8YFG - chains B and F of the 6 polymer chains in the assembly; structure by electron microscopy, 4.50 A resolution (low resolution: residue-level contacts below are approximate; hydrogen-bond / salt-bridge calls are withheld).

== Chain B ==
Protein: Piezo-type mechanosensitive ion channel component 1
Source organism: Homo sapiens
UniProtKB: Q92508 (PIEZ1_HUMAN); the construct has insertions or renumbered stretches relative to UniProt, so the offset changes along the chain: 1-712 = UniProt 1-712; 767-857 = UniProt 789-879; 880-2521 = UniProt 880-2521
Amino-acid sequence (2521 residues; numbered 1 to 2521 plus 76 insertion-coded residues; 76 numbers in that range are skipped by the numbering (no residue carries them; nothing is unmodelled there); the number before each row is that of its first residue; a row labelled like 712A-712Z holds insertion residues (712A, then the next letters in order)):
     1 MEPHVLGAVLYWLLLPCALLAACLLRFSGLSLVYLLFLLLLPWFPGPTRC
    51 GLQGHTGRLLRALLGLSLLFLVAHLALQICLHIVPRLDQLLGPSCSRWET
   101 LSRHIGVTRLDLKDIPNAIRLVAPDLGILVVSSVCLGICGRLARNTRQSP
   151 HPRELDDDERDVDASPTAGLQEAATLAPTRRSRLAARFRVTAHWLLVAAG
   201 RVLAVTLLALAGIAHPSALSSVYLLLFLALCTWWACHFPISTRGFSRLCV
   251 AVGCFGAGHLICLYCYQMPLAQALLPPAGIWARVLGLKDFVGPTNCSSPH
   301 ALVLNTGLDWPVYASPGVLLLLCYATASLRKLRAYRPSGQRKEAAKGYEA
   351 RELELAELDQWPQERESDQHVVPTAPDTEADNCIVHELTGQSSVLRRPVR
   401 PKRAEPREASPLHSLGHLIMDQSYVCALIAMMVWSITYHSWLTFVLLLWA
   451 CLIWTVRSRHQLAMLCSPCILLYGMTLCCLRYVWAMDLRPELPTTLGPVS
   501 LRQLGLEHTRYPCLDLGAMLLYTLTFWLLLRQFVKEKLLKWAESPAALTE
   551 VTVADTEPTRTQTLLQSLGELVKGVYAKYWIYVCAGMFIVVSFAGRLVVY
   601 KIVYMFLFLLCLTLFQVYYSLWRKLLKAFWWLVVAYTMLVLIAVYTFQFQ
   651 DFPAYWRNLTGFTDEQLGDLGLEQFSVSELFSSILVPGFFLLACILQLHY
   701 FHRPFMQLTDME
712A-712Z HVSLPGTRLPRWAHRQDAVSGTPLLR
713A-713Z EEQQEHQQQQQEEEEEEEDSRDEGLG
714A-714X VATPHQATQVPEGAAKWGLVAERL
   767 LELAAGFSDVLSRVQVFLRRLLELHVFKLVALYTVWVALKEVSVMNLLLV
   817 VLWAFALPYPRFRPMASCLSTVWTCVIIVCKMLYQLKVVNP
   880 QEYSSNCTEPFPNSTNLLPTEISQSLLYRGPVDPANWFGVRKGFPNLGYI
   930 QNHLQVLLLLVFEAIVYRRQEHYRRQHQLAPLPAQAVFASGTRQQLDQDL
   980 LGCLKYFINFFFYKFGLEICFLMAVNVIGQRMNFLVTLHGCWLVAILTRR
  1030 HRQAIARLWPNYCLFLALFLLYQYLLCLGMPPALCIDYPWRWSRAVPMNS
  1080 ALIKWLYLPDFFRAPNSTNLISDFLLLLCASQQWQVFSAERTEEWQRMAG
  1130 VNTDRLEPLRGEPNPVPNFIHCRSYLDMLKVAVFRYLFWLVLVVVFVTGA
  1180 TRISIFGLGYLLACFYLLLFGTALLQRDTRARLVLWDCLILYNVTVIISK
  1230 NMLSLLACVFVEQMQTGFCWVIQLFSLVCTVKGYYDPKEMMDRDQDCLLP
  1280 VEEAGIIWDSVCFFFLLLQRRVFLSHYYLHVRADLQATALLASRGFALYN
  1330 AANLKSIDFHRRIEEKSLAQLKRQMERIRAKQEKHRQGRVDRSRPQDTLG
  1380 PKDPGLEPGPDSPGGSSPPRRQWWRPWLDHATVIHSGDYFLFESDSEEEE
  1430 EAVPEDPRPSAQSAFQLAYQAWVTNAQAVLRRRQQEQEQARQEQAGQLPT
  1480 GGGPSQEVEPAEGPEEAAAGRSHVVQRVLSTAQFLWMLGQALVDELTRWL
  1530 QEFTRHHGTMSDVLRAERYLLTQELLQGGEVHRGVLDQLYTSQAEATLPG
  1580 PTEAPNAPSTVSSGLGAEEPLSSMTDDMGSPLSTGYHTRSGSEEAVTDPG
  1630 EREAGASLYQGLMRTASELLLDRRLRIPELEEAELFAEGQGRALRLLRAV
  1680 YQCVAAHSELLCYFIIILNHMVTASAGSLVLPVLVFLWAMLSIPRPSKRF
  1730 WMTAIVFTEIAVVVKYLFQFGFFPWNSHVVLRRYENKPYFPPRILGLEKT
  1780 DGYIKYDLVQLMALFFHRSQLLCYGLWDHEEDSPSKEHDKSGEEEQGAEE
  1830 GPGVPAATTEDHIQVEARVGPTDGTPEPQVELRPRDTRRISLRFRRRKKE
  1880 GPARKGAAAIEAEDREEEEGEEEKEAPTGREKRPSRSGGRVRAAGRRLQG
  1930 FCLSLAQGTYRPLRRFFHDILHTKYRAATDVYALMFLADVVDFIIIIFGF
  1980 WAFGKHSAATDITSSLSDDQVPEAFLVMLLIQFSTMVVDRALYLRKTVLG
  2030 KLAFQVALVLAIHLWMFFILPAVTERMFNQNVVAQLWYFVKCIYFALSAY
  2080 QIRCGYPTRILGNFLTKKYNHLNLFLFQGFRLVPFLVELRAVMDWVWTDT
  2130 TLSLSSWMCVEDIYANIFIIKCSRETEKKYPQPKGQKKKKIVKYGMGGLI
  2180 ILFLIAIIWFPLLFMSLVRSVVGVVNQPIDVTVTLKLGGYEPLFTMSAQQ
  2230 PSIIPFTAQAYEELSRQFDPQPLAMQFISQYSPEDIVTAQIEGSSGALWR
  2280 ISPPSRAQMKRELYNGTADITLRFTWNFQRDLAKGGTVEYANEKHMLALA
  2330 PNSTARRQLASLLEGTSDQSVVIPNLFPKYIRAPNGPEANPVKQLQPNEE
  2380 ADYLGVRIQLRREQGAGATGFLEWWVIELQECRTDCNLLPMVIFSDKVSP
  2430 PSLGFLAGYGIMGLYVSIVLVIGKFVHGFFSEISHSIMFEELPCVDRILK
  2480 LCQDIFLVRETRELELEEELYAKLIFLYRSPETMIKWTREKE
Not modelled in the structure: 1-569, 645-677, 712A-712Z, 713A-713Z, 714A-714X, 880-914, 957-969, 1059-1095, 1122-1153, 1234-1282, 1371-1407, 1428-1512, 1569-1644, 1748-1778, 1804-1939, 1981-1998, 2051-2059, 2395-2399
Sequence notes: variant His-2456 (Arg in Q92508)
Cystine bridges: Cys-2411/Cys-2415
Swiss-Prot annotation at these positions:
  - modified residue: Thr-712V (Phosphothreonine), Ser-713T (Phosphoserine), Ser-1391 (Phosphoserine), Ser-1396 (Phosphoserine), Ser-1636 (Phosphoserine), Ser-1646 (Phosphoserine), Thr-1854 (Phosphothreonine)
  - glycosylation (N-linked (GlcNAc...) asparagine): Asn-295, Asn-2294

== Chain F ==
Protein: MyoD family inhibitor domain-containing protein
Source organism: Homo sapiens
UniProtKB: Q9P1T7 (MDFIC_HUMAN); residues 2-247 here correspond to UniProt positions 1-246 (UniProt number = residue number - 1)
Amino-acid sequence (246 residues; each row starts with the number of its first residue):
     2 MSGAGEALAPGPVGPQRVAEAGGGQLGSTAQGKCDKDNTEKDITQATNSH
    52 FTHGEMQDQSIWGNPSDGELIRTQPQRLPQLQTSAQVPSGEEIGKIKNGH
   102 TGLSNGNGIHHGAKHGSADNRKLSAPVSQKMHRKIQSSLSVNSDISKKSK
   152 VNAVFSQKTGSSPEDCCVHCILACLFCEFLTLCNIVLGQASCGICTSEAC
   202 CCCCGDEMGDDCNCPCDMDCGIMDACCESSDCLEICMECCGICFPS
Not modelled in the structure: 2-226
Swiss-Prot annotation at these positions:
  - modified residue (Phosphoserine): Ser-129, Ser-141, Ser-144

== Chain B / chain F interface ==
Residue-residue contacts (22):
  His-2100(B) with Met-238(F)
  Gln-2107(B) with Cys-241(F); Gly-242(F); Phe-245(F)
  Ile-2148(B) with Phe-245(F)
  Ile-2170(B) with Asp-232(F); Ile-236(F)
  Val-2171(B) with Asp-232(F); Ile-236(F); Glu-239(F)
  Gly-2174(B) with Ile-236(F)
  Met-2175(B) with Ile-236(F); Glu-239(F); Cys-240(F)
  Leu-2178(B) with Cys-240(F)
  Ile-2179(B) with Ile-243(F)
  Phe-2458(B) with Pro-246(F)
  Phe-2459(B) with Ile-243(F); Cys-244(F)
  Ile-2462(B) with Pro-246(F); Ser-247(F)
  Glu-2469(B) with Pro-246(F)
Interface residues without a listed pair, chain B (16 interface residues in all): Tyr-2159, Lys-2168, Lys-2172
Interface residues without a listed pair, chain F (13 interface residues in all): Glu-235

== Overview ==
The interface between chain B and chain F involves 16 residues on one side and 13 on the other.
Here chain B is Piezo-type mechanosensitive ion channel component 1 and chain F is MyoD family inhibitor
domain-containing protein, both from Homo sapiens. Entry 8YFG (Human PIEZO1-R2456H_MDFIC) was determined by
electron microscopy, deposited together with 8ZU8, 8YEZ, 8YFC and 8ZU3.
